PDB entry 9IK9 | electron microscopy, 3.37 A resolution | chains B and C of the 6 polymer chains in the assembly

== Chain B ==
Protein: Guanine nucleotide-binding protein G(I)/G(S)/G(T) subunit beta-1
Organism: Homo sapiens
UniProtKB: P62873 (GBB1_HUMAN); residues 2-340 here = UniProt positions 2-340
Chain sequence (373 residues; each row starts with the number of its first residue; numbers below 1 keep their minus sign (Met-21 is residue -21)):
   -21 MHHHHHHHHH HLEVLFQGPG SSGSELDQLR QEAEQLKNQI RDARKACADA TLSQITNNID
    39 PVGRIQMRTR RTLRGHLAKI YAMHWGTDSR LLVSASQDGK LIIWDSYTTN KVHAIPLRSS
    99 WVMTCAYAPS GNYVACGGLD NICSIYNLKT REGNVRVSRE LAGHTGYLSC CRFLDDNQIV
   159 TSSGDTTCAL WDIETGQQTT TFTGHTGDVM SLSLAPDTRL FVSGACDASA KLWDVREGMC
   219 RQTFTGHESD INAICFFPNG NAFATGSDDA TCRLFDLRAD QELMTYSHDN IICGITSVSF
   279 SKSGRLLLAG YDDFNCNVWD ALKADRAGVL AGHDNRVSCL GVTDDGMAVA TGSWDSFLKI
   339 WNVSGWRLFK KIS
Not modelled in the structure: -21 to 4, 341-351
Construct notes: initiating methionine (-21); expression tag (-20 to 1, 341-351)
Swiss-Prot annotation at these positions:
  - modified residue: Ser2 (N-acetylserine), His266 (Phosphohistidine)
  - natural variant: Leu30 (L30F: In MRD42; uncertain significance), Arg52 (R52G: In MRD42), Gly64 (G64V: In MRD42), Asp76 (D76E: In MRD42; D76G: In MRD42), Gly77 (G77S: In MRD42), Lys78 (K78R: In MRD42), Ile80 (I80N: In MRD42; I80T: In MRD42), His91 (H91R: In MRD42; uncertain significance), Ala92 (A92T: In MRD42), Pro94 (P94S: In MRD42), Leu95 (L95P: In MRD42), Arg96 (R96L: In MRD42), 5 further natural variant entries in UniProt

== Chain C ==
Protein: Guanine nucleotide-binding protein G(I)/G(S)/G(O) subunit gamma-2
Organism: Homo sapiens
UniProtKB: P59768 (GBG2_HUMAN); numbering as in UniProt (aligned over 1-71)
Chain sequence (71 residues; numbered 1 to 71; the number before each row is that of its first residue):
     1 MASNNTASIA QARKLVEQLK MEANIDRIKV SKAAADLMAY CEAHAKEDPL LTPVPASENP
    61 FREKKFFCAI L
Not modelled in the structure: 1-8, 62-71
Swiss-Prot annotation at these positions:
  - modified residue: Ala2 (N-acetylalanine), Cys68 (Cysteine methyl ester)
  - lipidation: Cys68 (S-geranylgeranyl cysteine)

== Interface between chain B and chain C ==
Residue-residue contacts (53):
  Leu7(B) with Ala12(C)
  Leu14(B) with Leu19(C); Lys20(C)
  Lys15(B) with Leu19(C)
  Cys25(B) with Ile28(C); Lys29(C); Val30(C), hydrogen bond (backbone-backbone)
  Asp27(B) with Lys29(C), salt bridge; Ser31(C)
  Ala28(B) with Val30(C), hydrophobic; Ser31(C)
  Leu30(B) with Ala34(C), hydrophobic
  Val40(B) with Leu51(C), hydrophobic
  Arg48(B) with Phe61(C)
  Arg49(B) with Pro60(C), hydrogen bond (side chain-backbone); Phe61(C), hydrogen bond (side chain-backbone)
  Ser84(B) with Phe61(C)
  Tyr85(B) with Pro60(C); Phe61(C), hydrophobic
  Cys218(B) with Met21(C)
  Arg219(B) with Met21(C)
  Gln220(B) with Ile25(C)
  Thr221(B) with Glu22(C), hydrogen bond
  Phe235(B) with Leu37(C), hydrophobic; Tyr40(C), hydrophobic; Cys41(C), hydrophobic
  Pro236(B) with Tyr40(C)
  Asp254(B) with Ala33(C); Leu37(C)
  Arg256(B) with Arg27(C); Ile28(C), hydrogen bond (backbone-backbone); Asp36(C), salt bridge
  Ala257(B) with Ile28(C)
  Asp258(B) with Arg27(C), salt bridge
  Leu261(B) with Val30(C), hydrophobic
  Lys280(B) with Tyr40(C); Glu47(C)
  Ser281(B) with Tyr40(C); Cys41(C); His44(C); Asp48(C)
  Gly282(B) with Cys41(C), hydrogen bond (backbone-side chain)
  Arg283(B) with Leu51(C)
  Leu284(B) with Leu50(C), hydrophobic; Leu51(C), hydrophobic
  Leu300(B) with Cys41(C), hydrophobic
  Gly324(B) with Pro49(C); Leu50(C)
  Met325(B) with Pro49(C), hydrophobic
  Ala326(B) with Phe61(C), hydrophobic
  Val327(B) with Leu50(C), hydrophobic
  Ile338(B) with Phe61(C), hydrophobic
  Asn340(B) with Leu50(C)
Interface residues without a listed pair, chain B (47 interface residues in all): Gln17, Ala21, Arg22, Ala24, Ala26, Ile33, Ile43, Met45, Met217, Asn237, Gln259, Asp323
Interface residues without a listed pair, chain C (29 interface residues in all): Val16, Ala23, Asp26, Glu58

== Overview ==
The interface between chain B and chain C involves 47 residues on one side and 29 on the other; the contacts
include 6 hydrogen bonds and 3 salt bridges. Among the polar pairs are Asp27(B)-Lys29(C), Arg256(B)-Asp36(C)
and Asp258(B)-Arg27(C).
Here chain B is Guanine nucleotide-binding protein G(I)/G(S)/G(T) subunit beta-1 and chain C is Guanine
nucleotide-binding protein G(I)/G(S)/G(O) subunit gamma-2, both from Homo sapiens. Entry 9IK9 (Cryo-EM
Structure of SST analogs bond SSTR1-Gi complex) was determined by electron microscopy (same publication as
9IK8).
